Entry 8IAX (X-ray diffraction, 1.80 A resolution); this record covers chains B and D of the 4 polymer chains in the assembly.

== Chain B (and D) ==
Name: Pyruvate kinase
Organism: Streptococcus pneumoniae R6
Notes: chain D of this document is another copy of the same molecule, construct and numbering; everything in this record applies to it too
UniProtKB: Q8DQ84 (Q8DQ84_STRR6); residues 1-501 here = UniProt positions 1-501
Amino-acid sequence (521 residues; each row starts with the number of its first residue; numbers below 1 keep their minus sign (Met-19 is residue -19)):
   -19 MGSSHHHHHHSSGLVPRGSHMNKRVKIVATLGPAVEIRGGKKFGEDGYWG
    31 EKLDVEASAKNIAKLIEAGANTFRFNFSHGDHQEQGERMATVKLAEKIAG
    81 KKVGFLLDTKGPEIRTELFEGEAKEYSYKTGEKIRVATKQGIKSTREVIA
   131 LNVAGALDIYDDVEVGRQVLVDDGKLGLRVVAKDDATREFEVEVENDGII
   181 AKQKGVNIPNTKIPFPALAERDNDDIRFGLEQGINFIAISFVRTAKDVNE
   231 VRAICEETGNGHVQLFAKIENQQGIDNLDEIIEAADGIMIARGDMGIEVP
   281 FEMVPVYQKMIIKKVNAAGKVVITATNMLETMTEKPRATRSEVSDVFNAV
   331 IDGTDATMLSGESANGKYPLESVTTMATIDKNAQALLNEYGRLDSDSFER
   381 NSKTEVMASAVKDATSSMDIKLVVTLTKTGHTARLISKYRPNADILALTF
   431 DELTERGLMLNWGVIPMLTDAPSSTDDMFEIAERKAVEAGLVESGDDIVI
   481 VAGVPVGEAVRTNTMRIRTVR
Disordered / not traced: -19 to 0
Construct notes: initiating methionine (-19); expression tag (-18 to 0)
Bound ions: K+: Asn56, Ser58, Asp88, Thr89 (together with phosphoenolpyruvate); Mg2+: Glu250, Asp274 (together with phosphoenolpyruvate)
Small-molecule neighbours:
  - 1,6-di-O-phosphono-beta-D-fructofuranose (FBP): Ser382, Lys383, Thr384, Leu406, Thr407, Lys408, Thr409, Gly410, His411, Thr412, Val490, Arg491, Thr492
  - phosphoenolpyruvate (PEP): Arg54, Asn56, Asp88, Lys248, Glu250, Met269, Ala271, Arg272, Gly273, Asp274, Ala305, Thr306, Met338
From the paper describing this entry:
  - binding site for phosphoenolpyruvate: Arg54, Lys248
  - catalytic residues: Arg54, Lys248 (proposed by the authors, not directly observed)
  - mutagenesis - A218V (300-fold), K408E/H411N: decreased catalytic activity
  - mutagenesis - T407A: decreased catalytic activity on in the absence of FBP
  - binding site for 1,6-di-O-phosphono-beta-D-fructofuranose: Ser382, Thr384, Thr407, Thr409, His411, Thr412, Arg491
  - mutagenesis - T384A, H411A: decreased catalytic activity on 1,6-di-O-phosphono-beta-D-fructofuranose
  - mutagenesis - S382A/T384A: abolished catalytic activity on 1,6-di-O-phosphono-beta-D-fructofuranose
  - mutagenesis - S382A/T384A: abolished growth

== Interface between chain B and chain D ==
Residue-residue contacts (39; chain B residue first):
  Arg380(B) with Ser397(D), hydrogen bond
  Lys383(B) with Asp477(D); Ile497(D); Thr499(D)
  Val386(B) with Ser397(D); Met398(D), hydrophobic; Ile497(D), hydrophobic
  Met387(B) with Met495(D), hydrophobic
  Ser389(B) with Asp393(D), hydrogen bond; Ser397(D)
  Ala390(B) with Asp393(D), hydrogen bond (backbone-side chain); Met495(D), hydrophobic
  Asp393(B) with Ser389(D), hydrogen bond; Ala390(D), hydrogen bond (side chain-backbone); Asp393(D)
  Ser397(B) with Arg380(D), hydrogen bond; Val386(D); Ser389(D), hydrogen bond
  Met398(B) with Val386(D), hydrophobic
  Asp477(B) with Lys383(D), salt bridge
  Val484(B) with Arg496(D)
  Asn493(B) with Met495(D); Arg496(D); Ile497(D), hydrogen bond (backbone-backbone)
  Thr494(B) with Thr494(D); Met495(D); Arg496(D), hydrogen bond
  Met495(B) with Met387(D), hydrophobic; Ala390(D), hydrophobic; Asn493(D); Thr494(D); Met495(D), hydrogen bond (backbone-backbone)
  Arg496(B) with Val484(D); Asn493(D); Thr494(D), hydrogen bond
  Ile497(B) with Val386(D), hydrophobic; Met387(D), hydrophobic; Asn493(D), hydrogen bond (backbone-backbone)
  Thr499(B) with Lys383(D)
Interface residues without a listed pair, chain B (19 interface residues in all): Ala394, Glu488
Interface residues without a listed pair, chain D (20 interface residues in all): Ala394, Asp457, Arg498
The authors on this interface:
  - pairs named by the authors: Ser389(D)-Asp393(B) (hydrogen bond)

== Overview ==
19 residues of chain B and 20 residues of chain D are in contact; the contacts include 12 hydrogen bonds and 1
salt bridge. Polar pairs include Asp477(B)-Lys383(D), Arg380(B)-Ser397(D) and Ser389(B)-Asp393(D). The paper
describes a hydrogen bond between Ser389(D) and Asp393(B). From the paper: catalytic residues Arg54(B) and
Lys248(B); A218V and K408E/H411N of chain B reduce catalytic activity; 6 substitutions were tested in all.
Chain B and chain D are both Pyruvate kinase (Streptococcus pneumoniae R6); the structure, Crystal structure
of Streptococcus pneumoniae pyruvate kinase in complex with phosphoenolpyruvate and fructose 1,6-bisphosphate,
was determined by X-ray diffraction together with 8IAS, 8IAT, 8IAU, 8IAV and 8IAW from the same study.
